PDB entry 5H5D | X-ray diffraction, 2.70 A resolution | chain A

Chain A:
Protein: Protein arginine N-methyltransferase SFM1
Source organism: Saccharomyces cerevisiae (strain ATCC 204508 / S288c)
Notes: EC 2.1.1.-
Reference sequence: Q12314 (SFM1_YEAST); residues 2-213 here = UniProt positions 2-213
Amino-acid sequence (234 residues; row label = number of the first residue in the row; numbers below 1 keep their minus sign (Met-20 is residue -20)):
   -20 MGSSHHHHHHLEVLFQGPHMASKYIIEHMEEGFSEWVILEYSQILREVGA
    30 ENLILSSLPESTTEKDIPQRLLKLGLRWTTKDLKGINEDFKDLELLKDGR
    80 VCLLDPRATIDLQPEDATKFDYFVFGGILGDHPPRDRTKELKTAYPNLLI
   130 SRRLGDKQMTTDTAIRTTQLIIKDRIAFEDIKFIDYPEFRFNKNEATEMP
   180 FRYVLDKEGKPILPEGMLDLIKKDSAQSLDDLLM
Disordered / not traced: -20 to 0, 111-114, 173-174, 202-213
Differences from the reference sequence: expression tag (-20 to 1)
Residues lining bound ligands: 5'-deoxy-5'-methylthioadenosine (MTA): Leu83, Asp84, Pro85, Val103, Phe104, Gly105, Ile107, Gly109, Thr117, Arg131, Arg132, Leu133, Gly134, Lys136, Gln137, Met138, Thr139, Thr140, Ala143
Curated features (UniProtKB/Swiss-Prot):
  - modified residue (Phosphoserine): Ser204, Ser207

In short:
Bound to chain A: 5'-deoxy-5'-methylthioadenosine.
Chain A is Protein arginine N-methyltransferase SFM1 (Saccharomyces cerevisiae (strain ATCC 204508 / S288c));
the structure, The crystal structure of the yeast arginine methyltransferase SFM1 complexed with MTA, was
determined by X-ray diffraction (same publication as 5H5E and 5H5F).
